6IR9 - chains B and N of the 26 polymer chains in the assembly; structure by electron microscopy, 3.80 A resolution.

# Chain B
Name: DNA-directed RNA polymerase subunit beta
From: Komagataella phaffii (strain GS115 / ATCC 20864)
Notes: EC 2.7.7.6
UniProtKB: C4QZQ7 (C4QZQ7_KOMPG); residue numbers follow UniProt; this construct covers 1-1227
Amino-acid sequence (1227 residues; numbered 1 to 1227; the number before each row is that of its first residue):
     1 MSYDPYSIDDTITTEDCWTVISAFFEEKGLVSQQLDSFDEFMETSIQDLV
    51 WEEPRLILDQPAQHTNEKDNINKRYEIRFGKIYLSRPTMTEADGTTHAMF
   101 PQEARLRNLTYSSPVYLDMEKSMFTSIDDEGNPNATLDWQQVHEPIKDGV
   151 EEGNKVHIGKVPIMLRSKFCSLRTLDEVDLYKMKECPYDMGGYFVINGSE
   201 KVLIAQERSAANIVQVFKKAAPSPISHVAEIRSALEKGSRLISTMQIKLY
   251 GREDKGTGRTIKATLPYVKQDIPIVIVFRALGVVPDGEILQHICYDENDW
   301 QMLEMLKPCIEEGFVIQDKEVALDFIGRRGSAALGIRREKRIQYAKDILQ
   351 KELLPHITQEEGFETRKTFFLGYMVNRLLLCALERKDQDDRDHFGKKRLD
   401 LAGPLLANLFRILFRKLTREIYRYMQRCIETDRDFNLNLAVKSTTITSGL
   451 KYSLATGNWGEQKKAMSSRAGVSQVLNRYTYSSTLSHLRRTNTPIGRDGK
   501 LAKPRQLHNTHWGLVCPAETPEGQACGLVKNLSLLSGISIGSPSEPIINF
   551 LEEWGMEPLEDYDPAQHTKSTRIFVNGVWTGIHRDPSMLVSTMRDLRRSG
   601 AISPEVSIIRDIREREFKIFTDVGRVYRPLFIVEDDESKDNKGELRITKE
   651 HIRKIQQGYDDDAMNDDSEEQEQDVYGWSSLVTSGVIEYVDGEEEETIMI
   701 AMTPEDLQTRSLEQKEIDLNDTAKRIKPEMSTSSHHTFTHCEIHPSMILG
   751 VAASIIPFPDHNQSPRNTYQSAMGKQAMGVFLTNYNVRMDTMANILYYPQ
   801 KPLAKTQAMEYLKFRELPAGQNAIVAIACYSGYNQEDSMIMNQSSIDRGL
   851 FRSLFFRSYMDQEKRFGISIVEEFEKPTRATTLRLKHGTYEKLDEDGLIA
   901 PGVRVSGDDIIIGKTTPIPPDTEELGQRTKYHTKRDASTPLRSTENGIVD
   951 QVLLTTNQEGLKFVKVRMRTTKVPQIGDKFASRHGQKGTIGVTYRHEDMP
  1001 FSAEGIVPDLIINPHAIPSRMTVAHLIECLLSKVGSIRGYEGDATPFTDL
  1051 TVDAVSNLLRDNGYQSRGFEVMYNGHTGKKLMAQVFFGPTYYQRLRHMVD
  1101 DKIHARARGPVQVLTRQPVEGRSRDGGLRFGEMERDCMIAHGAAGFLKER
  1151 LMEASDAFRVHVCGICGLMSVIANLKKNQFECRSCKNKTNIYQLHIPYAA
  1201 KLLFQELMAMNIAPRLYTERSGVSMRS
Not modelled in the structure: 1-8, 65-68, 129-152, 663-674, 712-718, 921-930, 1223-1227
Bound ions: Zn2+: Cys1163, Cys1166, Cys1182, Cys1185

# Chain N
Molecule: 198-nt DNA strand
Sequence (198 nucleotides; numbered -125 to 72; the number before each row is that of its first residue; numbers below 1 keep their minus sign (DG-125 is residue -125)):
  -125 GCTTACGTCAGTCTGGCCATCTTTGTGTTTGGTGTGTTTGGGTGGTGGCC
   -75 GTTTTCGTTGTTTTTTTCTGTCTCGTGCCTGGTGTCTTGGGTGTAATCCC
   -25 CTTGGCGGTTAAAACGCGGGGGACAGCGCGTACGTGCGTTTAAGCGGTGC
    25 TAGAGCTGTCTACGACCAATTGAGCGGCCTCGGCACCGGGATTCTGAT
Not modelled in the structure: -125 to -56, -37 to -33

# How chain B and chain N interact
Contacting residue pairs - 8 pairs, chain B then chain N:
  Tyr267(B) with DT-38(N), phosphate contact
  Arg419(B) with DC-40(N), hydrogen bond to the base
  Lys463(B) with DT-41(N), base contact
  Ile495(B) with DT-32(N), sugar contact
  Asp498(B) with DT-32(N), sugar contact
  Gly499(B) with DT-32(N), base contact
  Lys500(B) with DA-31(N), base contact
  Ile868(B) with DC-47(N), phosphate contact
Other interface residues (no listed pair), chain B (9 interface residues in all): Lys464

# In short
9 residues of chain B and 6 residues of chain N are in contact; the contacts include 1 hydrogen bond. The
hydrogen-bonded pair is Arg419(B)-DC-40(N). The Zn2+ site is built by Cys1163(B), Cys1166(B), Cys1182(B) and
Cys1185(B).
Chain B is DNA-directed RNA polymerase subunit beta (Komagataella phaffii (strain GS115 / ATCC 20864)) and
chain N is a 198-nt DNA strand; the structure, RNA polymerase II elongation complex bound with Elf1 and
Spt4/5, stalled at SHL(-1) of the nucleosome, was determined by electron microscopy, deposited together with
6J4W, 6J4X, 6J4Y, 6J4Z, 6J50 and 6J51.
